2FM8 - chains B and C of the 3 polymer chains in the assembly; structure by X-ray diffraction, 2.20 A resolution.

[Chain B]
Name: Surface presentation of antigens protein spaK
From: Salmonella typhimurium
UniProt: P0A1N0 (SPAK_SALTY); numbering as in UniProt (aligned over 1-134)
Chain sequence (135 residues; row label = number of the first residue in the row):
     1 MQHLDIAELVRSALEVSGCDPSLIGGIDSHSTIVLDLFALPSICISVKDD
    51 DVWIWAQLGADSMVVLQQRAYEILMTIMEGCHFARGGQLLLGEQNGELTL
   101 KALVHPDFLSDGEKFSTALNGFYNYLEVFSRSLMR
Not modelled in the structure: 21-30
Construct notes: cloning artifact (135)

[Chain C]
Name: Cell invasion protein sipA
From: Salmonella typhimurium
UniProt: Q56027 (SIPA_SALTY); residue numbers follow UniProt; this construct covers 23-262
Chain sequence (240 residues; each row starts with the number of its first residue):
    23 QATNLAANLSAVRESATATLSGEIKGPQLEDFPALIKQASLDALFKCGKD
    73 AEALKEVFTNSNNVAGKKAIMEFAGLFRSALNATSDSPEAKTLLMKVGAE
   123 YTAQIIKDGLKEKSAFGPWLPETKKAEAKLENLEKQLLDIIKNNTGGELS
   173 KLSTNLVMQEVMPYIASCIEHNFGCTLDPLTRSNLTHLVDKAAAKAVEAL
   223 DMCHQKLTQEQGTSVGREARHLEMQTLIPLLLRNVFAQIP
Not modelled in the structure: 45-51, 167-169, 230-239
Reported in the primary citation:
  - mutagenesis - L27G/L31G/V34G: decreased binding to Surface presentation of antigens protein spaK (chain B)
  - mutagenesis - L27G/L31G/V34G: abolished localization
  - conformationally variable residues (helix shift): Met224

[How chain B and chain C interact]
Pairs across the interface (24; chain B residue first):
  Gln68(B) with Leu103(C); Asn104(C); Ser107(C)
  Arg69(B) with Arg100(C); Asn104(C), hydrogen bond
  Tyr71(B) with Asp64(C); Lys68(C); Ala73(C)
  Glu72(B) with Ala61(C); Asp64(C); Ala65(C)
  Met75(B) with Gln60(C); Asp64(C)
  Thr76(B) with Ala61(C)
  Glu79(B) with Leu57(C); Gln60(C)
  Asn124(B) with Phe54(C)
  Tyr125(B) with Phe54(C), hydrophobic; Leu57(C), hydrophobic
  Val128(B) with Phe54(C), hydrophobic
  Arg131(B) with Ile58(C); Arg100(C), hydrogen bond (backbone-side chain)
  Ser132(B) with Ala61(C)
  Met134(B) with Arg100(C), hydrogen bond (backbone-side chain)
Other interface residues (no listed pair), chain B (15 interface residues in all): His82, Arg135
Other interface residues (no listed pair), chain C (15 interface residues in all): Glu52, Lys77

[Overview]
The chain B/chain C interface involves 15 residues from each chain; the contacts include 3 hydrogen bonds.
Among the polar pairs are Arg69(B)-Asn104(C), Arg131(B)-Arg100(C) and Met134(B)-Arg100(C). The paper reports
that L27G/L31G/V34G of chain C reduce binding to Surface presentation of antigens protein spaK (chain B);
conformational variability at Met224(C).
Here chain B is Surface presentation of antigens protein spaK and chain C is Cell invasion protein sipA, both
from Salmonella typhimurium. Entry 2FM8 (Crystal Structure of the Salmonella Secretion Chaperone InvB in
Complex with SipA) was determined by X-ray diffraction together with 2FM9 from the same study.
